Entry 9MLK (electron microscopy, 2.84 A resolution); this record covers chains M and B of the 9 polymer chains in the assembly.

[Chain M]
Molecule: Kenv-4 Fab Light Chain
Source organism: Mus musculus
Notes: antibody fragment or engineered binder
Amino-acid sequence (213 residues; each row starts with the number of its first residue):
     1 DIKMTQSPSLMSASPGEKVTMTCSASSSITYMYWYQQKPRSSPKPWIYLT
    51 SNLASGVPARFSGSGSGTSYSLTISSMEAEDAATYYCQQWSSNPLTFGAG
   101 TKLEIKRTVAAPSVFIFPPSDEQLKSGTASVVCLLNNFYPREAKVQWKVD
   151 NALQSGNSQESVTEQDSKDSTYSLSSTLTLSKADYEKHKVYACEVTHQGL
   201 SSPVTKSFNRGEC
Unresolved in the structure: 108-213
Disulfides: Cys23-Cys87

[Chain B]
Molecule: Transmembrane protein
Source organism: Homo sapiens
UniProtKB: Q69384 (ENK6_HUMAN); residue numbers follow UniProt; this construct covers 498-632
Amino-acid sequence (135 residues; numbered 498 to 632; the number before each row is that of its first residue):
   498 VNFVNDWQKNSTRLWNSQSSIDQKLANQINDLRQTVIWMGDRLMSLEHRF
   548 QLQCDWNTSDFCITPQIYNESEHHWDMVRRHLQGREDNLTLDISKLKEQI
   598 FEASKAHLNLVPGTEAIAGVADGLANLNPVTWVKT
Unresolved in the structure: 498-501, 549-566, 604-632

[Chain M / chain B interface]
Pairs across the interface - 16 pairs, chain M then chain B:
  Ser28(M) with Asp584(B)
  Ile29(M) with Glu583(B); Asp584(B)
  Thr30(M) with Arg582(B); Glu583(B), hydrogen bond (backbone-backbone)
  Tyr31(M) with His578(B), hydrogen bond (side chain-backbone); Gly581(B); Arg582(B)
  Tyr33(M) with His578(B), hydrogen bond
  Tyr48(M) with Met574(B), hydrophobic; Arg577(B)
  Leu49(M) with Arg577(B); His578(B)
  Ser66(M) with Glu583(B)
  Gly67(M) with Glu583(B), hydrogen bond (backbone-side chain)
  Tyr70(M) with Glu583(B), hydrogen bond
Also at the interface, not in a pair above, chain B (8 interface residues in all): Leu579

[Overview]
10 residues of chain M face 8 of chain B across their interface, with 5 hydrogen bonds. Polar pairs include
Tyr31(M)-His578(B), Tyr33(M)-His578(B) and Gly67(M)-Glu583(B).
Chain M is Kenv-4 Fab Light Chain (Mus musculus) and chain B is Transmembrane protein (Homo sapiens); the
structure, Post-fusion HERV-K Envelope Protein in complex with Kenv-4 Fab, was determined by electron
microscopy, deposited together with 9MLA and 9O4F.
